4GI7 - chains A and C; structure by X-ray diffraction, 1.95 A resolution.

[Chain A (and C)]
Name: Pantothenate kinase
Organism: Klebsiella pneumoniae
Notes: EC 2.7.1.33; chain C of this document is another copy of the same molecule, construct and numbering; everything in this record applies to it too
UniProt: B5XYG3 (COAA_KLEP3); residues 1001-1316 here correspond to UniProt positions 1-316 (UniProt number = residue number - 1000)
Chain sequence (334 residues; numbered 983 to 1316; the number before each row is that of its first residue):
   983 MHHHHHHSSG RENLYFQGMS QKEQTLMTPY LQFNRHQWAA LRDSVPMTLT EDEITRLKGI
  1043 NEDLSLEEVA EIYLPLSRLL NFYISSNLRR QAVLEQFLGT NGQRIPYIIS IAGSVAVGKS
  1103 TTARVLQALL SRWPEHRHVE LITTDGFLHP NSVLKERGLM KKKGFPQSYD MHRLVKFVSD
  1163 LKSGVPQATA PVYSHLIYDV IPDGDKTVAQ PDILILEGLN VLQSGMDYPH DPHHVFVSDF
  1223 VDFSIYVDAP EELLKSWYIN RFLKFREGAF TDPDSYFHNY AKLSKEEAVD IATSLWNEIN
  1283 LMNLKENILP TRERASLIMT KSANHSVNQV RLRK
Not modelled in the structure: 983-1007
Differences from the reference sequence: expression tag (983-1000)
Ligand contacts:
  - 0JR ((2R)-2,4-dihydroxy-3,3-dimethyl-N-{3-oxo-3-[(pyridin-3-ylmethyl)amino]propyl}butanamide): Val-1097, Asp-1127, Leu-1130, Lys-1145, Gly-1146, Tyr-1151, Tyr-1175, His-1177, Tyr-1180, Leu-1201, Tyr-1240, Phe-1244, Tyr-1258, Phe-1259, Tyr-1262, Leu-1277, Ile-1281, Asn-1282
  - ADP (adenosine-5'-diphosphate): Asn-1043, Asp-1045, Leu-1046, Tyr-1055, Ser-1096, Val-1097, Ala-1098, Val-1099, Gly-1100, Lys-1101, Ser-1102, Thr-1103, Glu-1199, Trp-1239, Asn-1242, Arg-1243, Lys-1303, His-1307
Curated features (UniProtKB/Swiss-Prot):
  - binding site (ATP): Gly-1095 to Ser-1102

[Chain A / chain C interface]
Contacting residue pairs (77; chain A residue first):
  Met-1009(A) / Gln-1085(C)
  Met-1009(A) / Ser-1165(C)
  Met-1009(A) / Gly-1166(C)
  Thr-1010(A) / Ser-1165(C)  hydrogen bond (backbone-side chain)
  Pro-1011(A) / Ser-1161(C)
  Pro-1011(A) / Lys-1164(C)
  Pro-1011(A) / Ser-1165(C)
  Leu-1013(A) / Thr-1082(C)
  Leu-1023(A) / Phe-1079(C)
  Leu-1023(A) / Leu-1080(C)  hydrophobic
  Ser-1026(A) / Phe-1079(C)  hydrogen bond (side chain-backbone)
  Pro-1057(A) / Phe-1079(C)
  Arg-1060(A) / Phe-1079(C)
  Leu-1061(A) / Leu-1076(C)  hydrophobic
  Phe-1064(A) / Val-1075(C)  hydrophobic
  Phe-1064(A) / Leu-1076(C)  hydrophobic
  Phe-1064(A) / Phe-1079(C)  hydrophobic
  Tyr-1065(A) / Arg-1072(C)
  Tyr-1065(A) / Leu-1076(C)
  Ser-1068(A) / Ser-1068(C)
  Ser-1068(A) / Arg-1072(C)
  Arg-1072(A) / Tyr-1065(C)
  Arg-1072(A) / Ser-1068(C)
  Val-1075(A) / Phe-1064(C)  hydrophobic
  Leu-1076(A) / Phe-1064(C)  hydrophobic
  Leu-1076(A) / Tyr-1065(C)
  Phe-1079(A) / Phe-1015(C)  hydrophobic
  Phe-1079(A) / Gln-1019(C)
  Phe-1079(A) / Ala-1022(C)  hydrophobic
  Phe-1079(A) / Leu-1023(C)
  Phe-1079(A) / Leu-1061(C)  hydrophobic
  Phe-1079(A) / Phe-1064(C)  hydrophobic
  Leu-1080(A) / Leu-1013(C)  hydrophobic
  Leu-1080(A) / Phe-1015(C)  hydrophobic
  Leu-1080(A) / Gln-1019(C)  hydrogen bond (backbone-side chain)
  Gln-1085(A) / Met-1009(C)
  Ile-1087(A) / Lys-1316(C)
  Ser-1161(A) / Pro-1011(C)
  Lys-1164(A) / Pro-1011(C)
  Lys-1164(A) / Arg-1315(C)
  Lys-1164(A) / Lys-1316(C)
  Ser-1165(A) / Met-1009(C)
  Ser-1165(A) / Thr-1010(C)  hydrogen bond (side chain-backbone)
  Ser-1165(A) / Pro-1011(C)
  Ser-1165(A) / Lys-1316(C)  hydrogen bond (backbone-side chain)
  Gly-1166(A) / Met-1009(C)
  Ser-1206(A) / Phe-1218(C)
  Gly-1207(A) / Met-1208(C)
  Met-1208(A) / Gly-1207(C)
  Met-1208(A) / Met-1208(C)
  Met-1208(A) / His-1215(C)
  Met-1208(A) / His-1216(C)
  Pro-1214(A) / Met-1208(C)  hydrophobic
  His-1215(A) / Met-1208(C)
  His-1216(A) / Met-1208(C)
  His-1216(A) / Pro-1292(C)
  His-1216(A) / Arg-1296(C)
  Val-1217(A) / Glu-1295(C)
  Phe-1218(A) / Ser-1206(C)
  Phe-1218(A) / Met-1208(C)  hydrophobic
  Phe-1218(A) / Arg-1296(C)
  Asp-1221(A) / Arg-1296(C)  salt bridge
  Asp-1221(A) / Arg-1315(C)  hydrogen bond (backbone-side chain)
  Phe-1222(A) / Pro-1011(C)  hydrophobic
  Phe-1222(A) / Arg-1315(C)
  Pro-1292(A) / His-1216(C)
  Glu-1295(A) / Val-1217(C)
  Arg-1296(A) / His-1216(C)
  Arg-1296(A) / Phe-1218(C)
  Arg-1296(A) / Asp-1221(C)  salt bridge
  Leu-1314(A) / Leu-1080(C)  hydrophobic
  Arg-1315(A) / Lys-1164(C)
  Arg-1315(A) / Asp-1221(C)  hydrogen bond (side chain-backbone)
  Arg-1315(A) / Phe-1222(C)
  Lys-1316(A) / Gln-1085(C)  hydrogen bond
  Lys-1316(A) / Lys-1164(C)
  Lys-1316(A) / Ser-1165(C)  hydrogen bond (side chain-backbone)
Other interface residues (no listed pair), chain A (45 interface residues in all): Phe-1015, Val-1027, Met-1029, Gln-1073, Gln-1078, Val-1167
Other interface residues (no listed pair), chain C (40 interface residues in all): Ile-1087, Val-1167, Pro-1214

[Overview]
The interface between chain A and chain C involves 45 residues on one side and 40 on the other; the contacts
include 9 hydrogen bonds and 2 salt bridges. Polar pairs include Asp-1221(A)/Arg-1296(C),
Thr-1010(A)/Ser-1165(C) and Ser-1026(A)/Phe-1079(C). Chain A binds ADP and compound 0JR.
Both chains are Pantothenate kinase (Klebsiella pneumoniae). Entry 4GI7 (Crystal structure of Klebsiella
pneumoniae pantothenate kinase in complex with a pantothenate analogue) was determined by X-ray diffraction.
